5MRF - chains A and R of the 78 polymer chains in the assembly; structure by electron microscopy, 4.97 A resolution (low resolution: residue-level contacts below are approximate; hydrogen-bond / salt-bridge calls are withheld).

[Chain A]
Molecule: 21S ribosomal RNA
Source organism: Saccharomyces cerevisiae
Sequence (3296 nucleotides; each row starts with the number of its first residue):
     1 GUAAAAAGUAGAAUAAUAGAUUUGAAAUAUUUAUUAUAUAGAUUUAAAGA
    51 GAUAAUCAUGGAGUAUAAUAAUUAAAUUUAAUAAAUUUAAUAUAACUAUU
   101 AAUAGAAUUAGGUUACUAAUAAAUUAAUAACAAUUAAUUUUAAAACCUAA
   151 AGGUAAACCUUUAUAUUAAUAAUGUUAUUUUUUAUUAUUUUUAUAAUAAG
   201 AAUAAUUAUUAAUAAUAAUAAACUAAGUGAACUGAAACAUCUAAGUAACU
   251 UAAGGAUAAGAAAUCAACAGAGAUAUUAUGAGUAUUGGUGAGAGAAAAUA
   301 AUAAAGGUCUAAUAAGUAUUAUGUGAAAAAAAUGUAAGAAAAUAGGAUAA
   351 CAAAUUCUAAGACUAAAUACUAUUAAUAAGUAUAGUAAGUACCGUAAGGG
   401 AAAGUAUGAAAAUGAUUAUUUUAUAAGCAAUCAUGAAUAUAUUAUAUUAU
   451 AUUAAUGAUGUACCUUUUGUAUAAUGGGUCAGCAAGUAAUUAAUAUUAGU
   501 AAAACAAUAAGUUAUAAAUAAAUAGAAUAAUAUAUAUAUAUAAAAAAAUA
   551 UAUUAAAAUAUUUAAUUAAUAUUAAUUGACCCGAAAGCAAACGAUCUAAC
   601 UAUGAUAAGAUGGAUAAACGAUCGAACAGGUUGAUGUUGCAAUAUCAUCU
   651 GAUUAAUUGUGGUUAGUAGUGAAAGACAAAUCUGGUUUGCAGAUAGCUGG
   701 UUUUCUAUGAAAUAUAUGUAAGUAUAGCCUUUAUAAAUAAUAAUUAUUAU
   751 AUAAUAUUAUAUUAAUAUUAUAUAAAGAAUGGUACAGCAAUUAAUAUAUA
   801 UUAGGGAACUAUUAAAGUUUUAUUAAUAAUAUUAAAUCUCGAAAUAUUUA
   851 AUUAUAUAUAAUAAAGAGUCAGAUUAUGUGCGAUAAGGUAAAUAAUCUAA
   901 AGGGAAACAGCCCAGAUUAAGAUAUAAAGUUCCUAAUAAAUAAUAAGUGA
   951 AAUAAAUAUUAAAAUAUUAUAAUAUAAUCAGUUAAUGGGUUUGACAAUAA
  1001 CCAUUUUUUAAUGAACAUGUAACAAUGCACUGAUUUAUAAUAAAUAAAAA
  1051 AAAAUAAUAUUUAAAAUCAAAUAUAUAUAUAUUUGUUAAUAGAUAAUAUA
  1101 CGGAUCUUAAUAAUAAGAAUUAUUUAAUUCCUAAUAUGGAAUAUUAUAUU
  1151 UUUAUAAUAAAAAUAUAAAUACUGAAUAUCUAAAUAUUAUUAUUACUUUU
  1201 UUUUUAAUAAUAAUAAUAUGGUAAUAGAACAUUUAAUGAUAAUAUAUAUU
  1251 AGUUAUUAAUUAAUAUAUGUAUUAAUUAAAUAGAGAAUGCUGACAUGAGU
  1301 AACGAAAAAAAGGUAUAAACCUUUUCACCUAAAACAUAAGGUUUAACUAU
  1351 AAAAGUACGGCCCCUAAUUAAAUUAAUAAAAAUAUAAAUAUAUUUAAGAU
  1401 GGGAUAAUCUAUAUUAAUAAAAAUUUAUCUUAAAAUAUAUAUAUUAUUAA
  1451 UAAUUAUAUUAAUUAAUUAAUAAUAUAUAUAAUUAUAUUAUAUAUUAUAU
  1501 AUUUUUUAUAUAAUAUAAACUAAUAAAGAUCAGGAAAUAAUUAAUGUAUA
  1551 CCGUAAUGUAGACCGACUCAGGUAUGUAAGUAGAGAAUAUGAAGGUGAAU
  1601 UAGAUAAUUAAAGGGAAGGAACUCGGCAAAGAUAGCUCAUAAGUUAGUCA
  1651 AUAAAGAGUAAUAAGAACAAAGUUGUACAACUGUUUACUAAAAACACCGC
  1701 ACUUUGCAGAAACGAUAAGUUUAAGUAUAAGGUGUGAACUCUGCUCCAUG
  1751 CUUAAUAUAUAAAUAAAAUUAUUUAACGAUAAUUUAAUUAAAUUUAGGUA
  1801 AAUAGCAGCCUUAUUAUGAGGGUUAUAAUGUAGCGAAAUUCCUUGGCCUA
  1851 UAAUUGAGGUCCCGCAUGAAUGACGUAAUGAUACAACAACUGUCUCCCCU
  1901 UUAAGCUAAGUGAAAUUGAAAUCGUAGUGAAGAUGCUAUGUACCUUCAGC
  1951 AAGACGGAAAGACCCUAUGCAGCUUUACUGUAAUUAGAUAGAUCGAAUUA
  2001 UUGUUUAUUAUAUUCAGCAUAUUAAGUAAUCCUAUUAUUAGGUAAUCGUU
  2051 UAGAUAUUAAUGAGAUACUUAUUAUAAUAUAAUGAUAAUUCUAAUCUUAU
  2101 AAAUAAUUAUUAUUAUUAUUAUUAAUAAUAAUAAUAUGCUUUCAAGCAUA
  2151 GUGAUAAAACAUAUUUAUAUGAUAAUCACUUUACUUAAUAGAUAUAAUUC
  2201 UUAAGUAAUAUAUAAUAUAUAUUUUAUAUAUAUUAUAUAUAAUAUAAGAG
  2251 ACAAUCUCUAAUUGGUAGUUUUGAUGGGGCGUCAUUAUCAGCAAAAGUAU
  2301 CUGAAUAAGUCCAUAAAUAAAUAUAUAAAAUUAUUGAAUAAAAAAAAAAU
  2351 AAUAUAUAUUAUAUAUAUUAAUUAUAAAUUGAAAUAUGUUUAUAUAAAUU
  2401 UAUAUUUAUUGAAUAUAUUUUAGUAAUAGAUAAAAAUAUGUACAGUAAAA
  2451 UUGUAAGGAAAACAAUAAUAACUUUCUCCUCUCUCGGUGGGGGUUCACAC
  2501 CUAUUUUUAAUAGGUGUGAACCCCUCUUCGGGGUUCCGGUUCCCUUUCGG
  2551 GUCCCGGAACUUAAAUAAAAAUGGAAAGAAUUAAAUUAAUAUAAUGGUAU
  2601 AACUGUGCGAUAAUUGUAACACAAACGAGUGAAACAAGUACGUAAGUAUG
  2651 GCAUAAUGAACAAAUAACACUGAUUGUAAAGGUUAUUGAUAACGAAUAAA
  2701 AGUUACGCUAGGGAUAACAGGGUAAUAUAGCGAAAGAGUAGAUAUUGUAA
  2751 GCUAUGUUUGCCACCUCGAUGUCGACUCAACAUUUCCUCUUGGUUGUAAA
  2801 AGCUAAGAAGGGUUUGACUGUUCGUCAAUUAAAAUGUUACGUGAGUUGGG
  2851 UUAAAUACGAUGUGAAUCAGUAUGGUUCCUAUCUGCUGAAGGAAAUAUUA
  2901 UCAAAUUAAAUCUCAUUAUUAGUACGCAAGGACCAUAAUGAAUCAACCCA
  2951 UGGUGUAUCUAUUGAUAAUAAUAUAAUAUAUUUAAUAAAAAUAAUACUUU
  3001 AUUAAUAUAUUAUCUAUAUUAGUUUAUAUUUUAAUUAUAUAUUAUCAUAG
  3051 UAGAUAAGCUAAGUUGAUAAUAAAUAAAUAUUGAAUACAUAUUAAAUAUG
  3101 AAGUUGUUUUAAUAAGAUAAUUAAUCUGAUAAUUUUAUACUAAAAUUAAU
  3151 AAUUAUAGGUUUUAUAUAUUAUUUAUAAAUAAAUAUAUUAUAAUAAUAAU
  3201 AAUUAUUAUUAUUAAUAAAAAAUAUUAAUUAUAAUAUUAAUAAAAUACUA
  3251 AUUUAUCAGUUAUCUAUAUAAUAUCUAAUCUAUUAUUCUAUAUACU
Not modelled in the structure: 1-7, 80-83, 107-109, 129-131, 179-199, 554-559, 757-765, 811-815, 822, 967-1055, 1133-1136, 1153-1159, 1196-1204, 1375-1379, 1419-1422, 1441-1480, 1503-1505, 1538-1539, 2013-2077, 2101-2182, 2189-2197, 2222-2226, 2241-2242, 2277-2280, 2339-2344, 2393-2407, 2479-2572, 2715-2718, 2767-2771, 2985-3001, 3036-3039, 3179-3228, 3294-3296

[Chain R]
Protein: bL27m
Source organism: Saccharomyces cerevisiae
UniProt: P12687 (RM02_YEAST); numbering as in UniProt (aligned over 35-371)
Sequence (337 residues; each row starts with the number of its first residue):
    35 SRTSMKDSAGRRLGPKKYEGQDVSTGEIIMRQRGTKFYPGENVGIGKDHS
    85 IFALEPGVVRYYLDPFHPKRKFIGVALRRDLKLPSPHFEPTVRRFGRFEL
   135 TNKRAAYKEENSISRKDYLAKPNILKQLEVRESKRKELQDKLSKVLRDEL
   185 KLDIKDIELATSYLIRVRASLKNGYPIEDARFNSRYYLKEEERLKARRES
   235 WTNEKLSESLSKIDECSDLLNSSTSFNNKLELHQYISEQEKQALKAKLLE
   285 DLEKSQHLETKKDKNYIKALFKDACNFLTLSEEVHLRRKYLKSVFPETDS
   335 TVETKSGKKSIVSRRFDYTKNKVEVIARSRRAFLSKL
Not modelled in the structure: 339-344

[How chain A and chain R interact]
Pairs across the interface (201; chain A residue first):
  U528(A) with Arg-138(R)
  U531(A) with Asn-136(R)
  U533(A) with Phe-132(R); Glu-133(R); Leu-134(R); Thr-135(R); Asn-136(R); Ala-139(R)
  A534(A) with Asn-136(R); Arg-138(R); Ala-139(R); Lys-142(R)
  U535(A) with Arg-138(R); Lys-142(R)
  A542(A) with Ile-147(R); Tyr-152(R)
  A544(A) with Lys-142(R); Ser-146(R)
  A545(A) with Lys-142(R)
  A779(A) with Glu-53(R); Tyr-95(R)
  U780(A) with Pro-49(R); Phe-71(R); Tyr-95(R); Lys-105(R)
  G781(A) with Phe-71(R); Lys-105(R)
  U847(A) with Tyr-52(R)
  U848(A) with Tyr-52(R)
  U849(A) with Glu-53(R); Gly-54(R); Gln-55(R); Arg-113(R)
  A850(A) with Arg-113(R)
  C2283(A) with Arg-36(R)
  A2284(A) with Lys-40(R)
  U2285(A) with Lys-40(R)
  U2286(A) with Lys-40(R)
  A2287(A) with Ser-42(R); Arg-45(R)
  U2288(A) with Lys-40(R); Asp-41(R); Ser-42(R); Ala-43(R); Arg-45(R)
  C2289(A) with Asp-41(R)
  A2290(A) with Asp-41(R)
  G2291(A) with Asp-41(R)
  A2295(A) with Pro-49(R)
  A2296(A) with Arg-45(R); Arg-46(R); Gly-48(R)
  G2297(A) with Gly-44(R); Arg-45(R); Arg-46(R)
  U2298(A) with Ala-43(R); Gly-44(R)
  U2300(A) with Met-39(R)
  C2301(A) with Thr-37(R); Met-39(R)
  U2302(A) with Thr-37(R); Ser-38(R); Met-39(R)
  G2303(A) with Thr-37(R); Ser-38(R); Lys-40(R)
  A2304(A) with Ser-38(R); Lys-40(R)
  A2307(A) with Lys-40(R)
  A2308(A) with Lys-40(R)
  A2325(A) with Val-346(R); Ser-347(R); Arg-348(R)
  U2326(A) with Val-346(R); Ser-347(R); Phe-367(R)
  A2327(A) with Ser-327(R); Val-328(R); Phe-367(R); Ser-369(R); Lys-370(R)
  A2328(A) with Ser-327(R); Ser-369(R); Lys-370(R)
  A2330(A) with Lys-263(R); Cys-309(R); Glu-317(R); Val-318(R); Arg-321(R)
  U2331(A) with Val-318(R); Arg-322(R)
  U2332(A) with Arg-322(R)
  A2333(A) with Lys-326(R); Val-328(R)
  U2334(A) with Lys-326(R); Val-328(R); Phe-329(R); Pro-330(R); Glu-331(R); Arg-349(R); Arg-362(R)
  U2335(A) with Pro-330(R); Glu-331(R); Arg-349(R)
  A2345(A) with Lys-279(R); Leu-283(R); Glu-316(R); His-319(R); Lys-323(R)
  A2346(A) with Glu-316(R); His-319(R)
  U2357(A) with Lys-168(R); Lys-206(R)
  A2358(A) with Lys-168(R); Arg-202(R); Lys-206(R); Asn-207(R)
  U2359(A) with Arg-165(R); Lys-168(R); Arg-169(R)
  U2360(A) with Ile-158(R); Leu-162(R); Arg-165(R); Arg-169(R)
  U2364(A) with Lys-206(R); Asn-207(R); Gly-208(R)
  A2365(A) with Lys-206(R); Gly-208(R); Leu-314(R)
  U2366(A) with Leu-314(R); Ser-315(R); Val-318(R)
  A2367(A) with Ser-315(R); Val-318(R); Arg-322(R)
  U2368(A) with Arg-322(R)
  U2385(A) with Phe-350(R); Asn-355(R); Val-357(R)
  A2386(A) with Lys-356(R); Val-357(R)
  G2596(A) with Arg-67(R); Gly-68(R); Lys-70(R)
  G2597(A) with Arg-67(R); Gly-68(R); Thr-69(R); Lys-70(R)
  U2598(A) with Thr-69(R); Tyr-72(R)
  A2599(A) with Arg-104(R)
  U2600(A) with His-101(R); Pro-102(R); Arg-104(R)
  A2602(A) with Thr-69(R); Tyr-72(R); His-83(R)
  A2619(A) with Thr-59(R); Gly-60(R)
  C2620(A) with Thr-59(R); Gly-60(R); Glu-61(R)
  A2621(A) with Glu-61(R); Ile-62(R)
  C2622(A) with Lys-50(R); Ile-62(R); Arg-65(R)
  A2623(A) with Arg-46(R); Lys-50(R)
  A2624(A) with Arg-46(R)
  U2630(A) with Arg-65(R); Asp-82(R)
  G2631(A) with Gly-60(R); Ile-62(R); Arg-65(R); Gly-80(R); Lys-81(R); Asp-82(R); Ser-84(R); Phe-86(R)
  A2632(A) with Gly-80(R); Lys-81(R); Phe-86(R)
  A2633(A) with Thr-59(R); Leu-88(R)
  A2637(A) with Ser-148(R); Arg-149(R)
  G2638(A) with Arg-149(R); Lys-150(R)
  U2639(A) with Lys-150(R)
  G2651(A) with Lys-81(R)
  C2652(A) with His-83(R)
  A2653(A) with Arg-67(R); Lys-81(R); Asp-82(R); His-83(R)
  U2654(A) with Arg-45(R); Arg-67(R); Lys-81(R); Asp-82(R)
Interface residues without a listed pair, chain A (87 interface residues in all): A530, A532, A543, A778, U2306, A2356
Interface residues without a listed pair, chain R (103 interface residues in all): Ser-35, Leu-47, Ser-58, Ala-203, Asn-262, Leu-320, Ile-345

[Summary]
Chain A and chain R form an interface of 87 and 103 residues respectively.
Here chain A is 21S ribosomal RNA and chain R is bL27m, both from Saccharomyces cerevisiae. Entry 5MRF
(Structure of the yeast mitochondrial ribosome - Class C) was determined by electron microscopy together with
5MRC and 5MRE from the same study.
